1WT1 - chain A; structure by X-ray diffraction, 1.55 A resolution.

# Chain A
Molecule: Histo-blood group ABO system transferase
Organism: Homo sapiens
Notes: EC 2.4.1.40
UniProt: P16442 (BGAT_HUMAN); residue numbers follow UniProt; this construct covers 64-354
Amino-acid sequence (292 residues; row label = number of the first residue in the row):
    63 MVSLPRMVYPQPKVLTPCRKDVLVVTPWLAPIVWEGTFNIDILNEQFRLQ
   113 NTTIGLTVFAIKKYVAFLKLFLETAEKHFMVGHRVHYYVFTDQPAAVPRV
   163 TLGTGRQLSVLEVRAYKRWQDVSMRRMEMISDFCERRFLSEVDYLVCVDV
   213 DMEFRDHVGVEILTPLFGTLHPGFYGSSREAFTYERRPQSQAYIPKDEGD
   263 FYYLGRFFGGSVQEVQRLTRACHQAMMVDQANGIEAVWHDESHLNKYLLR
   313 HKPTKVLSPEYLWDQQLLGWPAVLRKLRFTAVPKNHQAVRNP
Disordered / not traced: 176-195, 346-354
Construct notes: initiating methionine (63); engineered mutation R268 (Gly in P16442)
Metal / ion sites: Hg2+ site 1: T119, C209; Hg2+ site 2: C284, M288; Hg2+ site 3 near C284 (its only coordinating residue here); Hg2+ site 4 near H305 (its only coordinating residue here)
Residues lining bound ligands: UDP (uridine-5'-diphosphate): F121, Y126, D211, D213, R268

# Overview
Bound to chain A: UDP. The Hg2+ site 1 is built by T119 and C209. The Hg2+ site 2 is built by C284 and M288.
Chain A is Histo-blood group ABO system transferase (Homo sapiens); the structure, Mutant ABO(H) blood group
glycosyltransferase with bound UDP and acceptor, was determined by X-ray diffraction together with 1WSZ, 1WT0,
1WT2, 1XZ6 and 1WT3 from the same study.
